Entry 1KGX (X-ray diffraction, 2.00 A resolution); this record covers chain A.

Chain A:
Protein: Alpha-amylase, pancreatic
Source organism: Homo sapiens
Notes: EC 3.2.1.1
Reference sequence: P04746 (AMYP_HUMAN); residues 1-496 here correspond to UniProt positions 16-511 (UniProt number = residue number + 15)
Sequence (496 residues; each row starts with the number of its first residue):
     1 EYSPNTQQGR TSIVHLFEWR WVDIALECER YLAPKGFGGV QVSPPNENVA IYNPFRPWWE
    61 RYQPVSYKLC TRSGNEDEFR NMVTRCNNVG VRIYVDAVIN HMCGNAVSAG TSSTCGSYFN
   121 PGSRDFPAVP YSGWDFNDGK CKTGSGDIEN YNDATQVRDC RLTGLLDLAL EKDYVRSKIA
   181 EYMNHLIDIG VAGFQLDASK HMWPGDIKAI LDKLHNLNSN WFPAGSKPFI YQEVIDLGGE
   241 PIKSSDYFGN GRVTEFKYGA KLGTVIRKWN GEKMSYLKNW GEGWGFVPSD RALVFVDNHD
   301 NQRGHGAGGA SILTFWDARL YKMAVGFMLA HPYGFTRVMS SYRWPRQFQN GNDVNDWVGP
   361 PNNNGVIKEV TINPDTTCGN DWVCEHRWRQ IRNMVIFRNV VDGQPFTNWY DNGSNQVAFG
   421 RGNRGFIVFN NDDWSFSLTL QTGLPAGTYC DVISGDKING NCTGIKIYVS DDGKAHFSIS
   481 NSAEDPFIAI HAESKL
Differences from the reference sequence: engineered mutation Gln195 (Arg210 in P04746)
Modified / non-standard residues: Glu1 (pyroglutamic acid; PCA)
Disulfide bonds: Cys28-Cys86, Cys70-Cys115, Cys141-Cys160, Cys378-Cys384, Cys450-Cys462
Covalent attachments: N-acetylglucosamine (NAG) linked to Asn461
Ion coordination: Ca2+: Asn100, Arg158, Asp167, His201

Summary:
N-acetylglucosamine is covalently linked to Asn461. Asn100, Arg158, Asp167 and His201 coordinate Ca2+.
Chain A is Alpha-amylase, pancreatic (Homo sapiens); the structure, Three Dimensional Structure Analysis of
the R195Q Variant of Human Pancreatic Alpha Amylase, was determined by X-ray diffraction, deposited together
with 1KB3, 1KGU and 1KGW.
